7NJU - chains a and b of the 12 polymer chains in the assembly; structure by electron microscopy, 3.74 A resolution.

Chain a:
Molecule: ATP synthase subunit a
From: Mycolicibacterium smegmatis (strain ATCC 700084 / mc(2)155)
UniProtKB: A0R206 (A0R206_MYCS2); numbering as in UniProt (aligned over 1-252)
Amino-acid sequence (252 residues; row label = number of the first residue in the row):
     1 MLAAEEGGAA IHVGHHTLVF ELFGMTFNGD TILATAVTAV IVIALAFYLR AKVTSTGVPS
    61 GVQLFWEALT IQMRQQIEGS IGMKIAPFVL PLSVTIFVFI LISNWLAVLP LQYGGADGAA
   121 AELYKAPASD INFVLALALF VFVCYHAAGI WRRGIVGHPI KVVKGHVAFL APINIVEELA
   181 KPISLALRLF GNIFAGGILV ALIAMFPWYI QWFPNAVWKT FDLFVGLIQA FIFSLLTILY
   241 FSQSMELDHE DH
Unresolved in the structure: 1-9, 248-252
Reported in the primary citation:
  - catalytic residues: His-12, His-15, His-16, Asp-30, Asn-104, Gln-112, Asp-117, Glu-122, Lys-125, His-146, Arg-153, Lys-161, His-166, Asn-174, Glu-177, Glu-178, Lys-181, Ser-184, Lys-219, Asp-222, Gln-229, Tyr-240 (proposed by the authors, not directly observed)

Chain b:
Molecule: ATP synthase subunit b
From: Mycolicibacterium smegmatis (strain ATCC 700084 / mc(2)155)
Notes: engineered mutation(s): C-ter 10His tag
UniProtKB: A0R204 (ATPF_MYCS2); residues 1-170 here = UniProt positions 1-170
Amino-acid sequence (180 residues; each row starts with the number of its first residue):
     1 MGEFSATILA ASQAAEEGGG GSNFLIPNGT FFAVLIIFLI VLGVISKWVV PPISKVLAER
    61 EAMLAKTAAD NRKSAEQVAA AQADYEKEMA EARAQASALR DEARAAGRSV VDEKRAQASG
   121 EVAQTLTQAD QQLSAQGDQV RSGLESSVDG LSAKLASRIL GVDVNSGGTQ HHHHHHHHHH
Unresolved in the structure: 1-21, 85-180
Differences from the reference sequence: expression tag (171-180)

Interface between chain a and chain b:
Residue-residue contacts (56; chain a residue first):
  Thr-26(a) / Asn-28(b)  hydrogen bond (backbone-side chain)
  Thr-26(a) / Gly-29(b)  hydrogen bond (backbone-backbone)
  Thr-26(a) / Thr-30(b)
  Phe-27(a) / Asn-28(b)
  Phe-27(a) / Gly-29(b)
  Phe-27(a) / Thr-30(b)
  Asn-28(a) / Asn-28(b)
  Asn-28(a) / Thr-30(b)  hydrogen bond (backbone-side chain)
  Ile-32(a) / Thr-30(b)
  Ile-32(a) / Ala-33(b)  hydrophobic
  Thr-35(a) / Val-34(b)
  Thr-35(a) / Ile-37(b)
  Ala-39(a) / Ile-37(b)  hydrophobic
  Ala-39(a) / Val-41(b)  hydrophobic
  Val-42(a) / Val-41(b)  hydrophobic
  Ala-46(a) / Val-44(b)  hydrophobic
  Ala-46(a) / Val-49(b)  hydrophobic
  Phe-47(a) / Trp-48(b)  hydrophobic
  Leu-49(a) / Ile-53(b)  hydrophobic
  Arg-50(a) / Trp-48(b)
  Ser-55(a) / Glu-59(b)  hydrogen bond
  Gln-63(a) / Val-56(b)
  Gln-63(a) / Arg-60(b)
  Trp-66(a) / Ile-45(b)  hydrophobic
  Trp-66(a) / Val-49(b)  hydrophobic
  Glu-67(a) / Ile-53(b)
  Glu-67(a) / Arg-60(b)  salt bridge
  Thr-70(a) / Ile-53(b)
  Ile-71(a) / Leu-57(b)  hydrophobic
  Arg-74(a) / Leu-57(b)
  Leu-90(a) / Val-50(b)  hydrophobic
  Leu-90(a) / Ser-54(b)
  Pro-91(a) / Ser-46(b)
  Pro-91(a) / Val-50(b)  hydrophobic
  Leu-92(a) / Phe-38(b)  hydrophobic
  Leu-92(a) / Leu-42(b)  hydrophobic
  Thr-95(a) / Val-41(b)
  Thr-95(a) / Leu-42(b)
  Thr-95(a) / Ile-45(b)
  Ile-96(a) / Phe-38(b)  hydrophobic
  Ile-131(a) / Phe-24(b)
  Ile-131(a) / Leu-25(b)
  Asn-132(a) / Pro-27(b)
  Asn-132(a) / Asn-28(b)  hydrogen bond (side chain-backbone)
  Asn-132(a) / Thr-30(b)
  Asn-132(a) / Phe-31(b)  hydrogen bond (side chain-backbone)
  Asn-132(a) / Val-34(b)
  Phe-133(a) / Val-34(b)  hydrophobic
  Leu-135(a) / Pro-27(b)  hydrophobic
  Leu-135(a) / Phe-31(b)
  Ala-136(a) / Phe-31(b)  hydrophobic
  Ala-136(a) / Val-34(b)  hydrophobic
  Leu-139(a) / Phe-31(b)  hydrophobic
  Phe-140(a) / Phe-38(b)  hydrophobic
  Phe-140(a) / Leu-39(b)  hydrophobic
  Phe-194(a) / Phe-24(b)  hydrophobic
Also at the interface, not in a pair above, chain a (40 interface residues in all): Val-13, Met-25, Thr-31, Ala-36, Ile-43, Val-53, Val-94, Phe-99, Phe-190
Also at the interface, not in a pair above, chain b (30 interface residues in all): Ile-26, Leu-35, Ile-40, Glu-61

Summary:
40 residues of chain a and 30 residues of chain b are in contact; the contacts include 6 hydrogen bonds and 1
salt bridge. Polar pairs include Glu-67(a)/Arg-60(b), Thr-26(a)/Asn-28(b) and Asn-28(a)/Thr-30(b). The paper
reports catalytic residues His-12(a), His-15(a) and His-16(a) among others.
Chain a is ATP synthase subunit a and chain b is ATP synthase subunit b, both from Mycolicibacterium smegmatis
(strain ATCC 700084 / mc(2)155); the structure, Mycobacterium smegmatis ATP synthase Fo combined class 1, was
determined by electron microscopy, deposited together with 7NJK, 7NJL, 7NJM, 7NJN, 7NJO, 7NJP and 20 further
entries.
